3DDN - chains A and B; structure by X-ray diffraction, 2.40 A resolution.

[Chain A (and B)]
Molecule: D-3-phosphoglycerate dehydrogenase
Organism: Mycobacterium tuberculosis
Notes: EC 1.1.1.95; chain B of this document is another copy of the same molecule, construct and numbering; everything in this record applies to it too
UniProt: P0A544 (SERA_MYCTU); residues 3-529 here correspond to UniProt positions 2-528 (UniProt number = residue number - 1)
Sequence (528 residues; each row starts with the number of its first residue):
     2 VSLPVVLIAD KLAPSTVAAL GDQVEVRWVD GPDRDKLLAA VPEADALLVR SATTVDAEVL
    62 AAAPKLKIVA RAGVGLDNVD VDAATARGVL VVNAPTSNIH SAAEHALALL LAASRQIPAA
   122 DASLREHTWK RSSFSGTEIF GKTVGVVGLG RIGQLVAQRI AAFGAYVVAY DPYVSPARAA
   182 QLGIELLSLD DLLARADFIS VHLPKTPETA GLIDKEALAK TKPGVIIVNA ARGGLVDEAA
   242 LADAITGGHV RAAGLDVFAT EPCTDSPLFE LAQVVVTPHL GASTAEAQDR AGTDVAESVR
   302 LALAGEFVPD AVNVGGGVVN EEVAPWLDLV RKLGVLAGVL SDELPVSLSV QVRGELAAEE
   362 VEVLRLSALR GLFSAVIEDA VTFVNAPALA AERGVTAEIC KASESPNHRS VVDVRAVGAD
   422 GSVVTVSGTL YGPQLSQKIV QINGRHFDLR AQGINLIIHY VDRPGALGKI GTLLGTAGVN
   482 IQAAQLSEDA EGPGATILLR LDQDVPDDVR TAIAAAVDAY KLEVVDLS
Disordered / not traced: 2 (chain B: 2, 380-381)
Sequence notes: expression tag (2)
From the paper describing this entry:
  - catalytic residues: E262, H280
  - contacts within the chain: R233-E379 (salt bridge), E262-H280 (hydrogen bond), N481-D503 (hydrogen bond)
  - binding site for 2-oxo-3-(phosphonooxy)propanoic acid: R51, G76, N99, R132, Q289
  - catalytic residues: R233 (proposed by the authors, not directly observed)
  - mutagenesis - G317V/G318V (4 fold): decreased catalytic activity
  - mutagenesis - G316V/G317V/G318V: abolished expression

[Interface between chain A and chain B]
Pairs across the interface - 128 pairs, chain A then chain B:
  H101(A) with E139(B); F141(B)
  S102(A) with R116(B), hydrogen bond (backbone-side chain); E139(B), hydrogen bond
  E105(A) with L112(B); E139(B); I140(B), hydrogen bond (side chain-backbone); F141(B), hydrogen bond (side chain-backbone); F164(B)
  H106(A) with R116(B); I118(B)
  L108(A) with F164(B), hydrophobic
  A109(A) with L112(B), hydrophobic
  L112(A) with E105(B); A109(B), hydrophobic; L112(B), hydrophobic
  A113(A) with I118(B), hydrophobic
  R116(A) with S102(B), hydrogen bond (side chain-backbone); E105(B); H106(B); L281(B), hydrogen bond (side chain-backbone); G282(B), hydrogen bond (side chain-backbone)
  I118(A) with H106(B); A113(B), hydrophobic; P119(B), hydrophobic; V276(B), hydrophobic
  P119(A) with D122(B)
  A121(A) with V277(B); T278(B); P279(B); L281(B), hydrophobic
  D122(A) with P119(B); V275(B); V276(B); V277(B), hydrogen bond (side chain-backbone)
  L125(A) with F259(B), hydrophobic; C264(B); F270(B); V277(B), hydrophobic; T278(B); P279(B)
  R126(A) with F270(B), hydrogen bond (side chain-backbone); L272(B), hydrogen bond (side chain-backbone); V275(B), hydrogen bond (side chain-backbone)
  H128(A) with T265(B); E271(B), salt bridge
  T129(A) with T265(B)
  W130(A) with F259(B), hydrophobic; E262(B); P263(B), hydrophobic; C264(B); T265(B); P279(B), hydrophobic
  R132(A) with P279(B); H280(B), hydrogen bond (side chain-backbone); L281(B)
  F135(A) with L281(B), hydrophobic
  S136(A) with S284(B)
  G137(A) with S284(B), hydrogen bond (backbone-backbone); T285(B), hydrogen bond (backbone-side chain); A286(B)
  T138(A) with T285(B); E287(B)
  E139(A) with H101(B); S102(B), hydrogen bond; E105(B); T285(B); E287(B), hydrogen bond (backbone-side chain); A288(B)
  I140(A) with E105(B), hydrogen bond (backbone-side chain)
  F141(A) with H101(B); E105(B), hydrogen bond (backbone-side chain)
  K143(A) with E287(B), salt bridge
  Q159(A) with A163(B)
  R160(A) with A163(B); F164(B)
  A163(A) with R160(B); A163(B), hydrophobic
  F164(A) with E105(B); L108(B), hydrophobic; R160(B); F164(B), hydrophobic
  F259(A) with W130(B), hydrophobic
  E262(A) with W130(B)
  P263(A) with W130(B), hydrophobic
  C264(A) with L125(B); W130(B)
  T265(A) with H128(B); T129(B); W130(B)
  L269(A) with R126(B)
  F270(A) with L125(B); R126(B), hydrogen bond (backbone-side chain)
  E271(A) with H128(B), salt bridge
  L272(A) with R126(B), hydrogen bond (backbone-side chain)
  A273(A) with R126(B)
  V275(A) with D122(B); R126(B), hydrogen bond (backbone-side chain)
  V276(A) with I118(B), hydrophobic; D122(B)
  V277(A) with D122(B), hydrogen bond (backbone-side chain); L125(B)
  T278(A) with I118(B); A121(B); L125(B)
  P279(A) with A121(B); L125(B); W130(B), hydrophobic; R132(B)
  H280(A) with R132(B), hydrogen bond (backbone-side chain)
  L281(A) with R116(B), hydrogen bond (backbone-side chain); A121(B), hydrophobic; R132(B); F135(B), hydrophobic
  G282(A) with R116(B), hydrogen bond (backbone-side chain)
  S284(A) with F135(B); S136(B); G137(B), hydrogen bond (backbone-backbone)
  T285(A) with R116(B); G137(B), hydrogen bond (side chain-backbone); T138(B); E139(B)
  A286(A) with G137(B)
  E287(A) with G137(B); T138(B); E139(B), hydrogen bond (side chain-backbone); K143(B), salt bridge
  R291(A) with E139(B), salt bridge
Interface residues without a listed pair, chain A (57 interface residues in all): L110, A283, A288
Interface residues without a listed pair, chain B (56 interface residues in all): Q159, G165, L269, A273, A283
The authors on this interface:
  - interface residues, chain A: L125(A), W130(A)

[Summary]
Chain A and chain B form an interface of 57 and 56 residues respectively, with 28 hydrogen bonds and 5 salt
bridges. Polar pairs include H128(A)-E271(B), K143(A)-E287(B) and R291(A)-E139(B). The paper reports catalytic
residues E262(A), H280(A) and R233(A); G317V/G318V of chain A reduce catalytic activity.
Both chains are D-3-phosphoglycerate dehydrogenase (Mycobacterium tuberculosis). Entry 3DDN (Crystal structure
of hydroxypyruvic acid phosphate bound D-3-phosphoglycerate dehydrogenase in mycobacterium tuberculosis) was
determined by X-ray diffraction (same publication as 3DC2).
